Entry 1RYY (X-ray diffraction, 2.80 A resolution); this record covers chains B and D of the 4 polymer chains in the assembly.

# Chain B (and D)
Protein: alpha-amino acid ester hydrolase
From: Acetobacter pasteurianus
Notes: EC 3.1.1.43; fragment: Alpha-amino acid ester hydrolase; chain D of this document is another copy of the same molecule, construct and numbering; everything in this record applies to it too
UniProtKB: Q8VRK8 (Q8VRK8_ACEPA); residues 41-667 here = UniProt positions 41-667
Chain sequence (652 residues; each row starts with the number of its first residue):
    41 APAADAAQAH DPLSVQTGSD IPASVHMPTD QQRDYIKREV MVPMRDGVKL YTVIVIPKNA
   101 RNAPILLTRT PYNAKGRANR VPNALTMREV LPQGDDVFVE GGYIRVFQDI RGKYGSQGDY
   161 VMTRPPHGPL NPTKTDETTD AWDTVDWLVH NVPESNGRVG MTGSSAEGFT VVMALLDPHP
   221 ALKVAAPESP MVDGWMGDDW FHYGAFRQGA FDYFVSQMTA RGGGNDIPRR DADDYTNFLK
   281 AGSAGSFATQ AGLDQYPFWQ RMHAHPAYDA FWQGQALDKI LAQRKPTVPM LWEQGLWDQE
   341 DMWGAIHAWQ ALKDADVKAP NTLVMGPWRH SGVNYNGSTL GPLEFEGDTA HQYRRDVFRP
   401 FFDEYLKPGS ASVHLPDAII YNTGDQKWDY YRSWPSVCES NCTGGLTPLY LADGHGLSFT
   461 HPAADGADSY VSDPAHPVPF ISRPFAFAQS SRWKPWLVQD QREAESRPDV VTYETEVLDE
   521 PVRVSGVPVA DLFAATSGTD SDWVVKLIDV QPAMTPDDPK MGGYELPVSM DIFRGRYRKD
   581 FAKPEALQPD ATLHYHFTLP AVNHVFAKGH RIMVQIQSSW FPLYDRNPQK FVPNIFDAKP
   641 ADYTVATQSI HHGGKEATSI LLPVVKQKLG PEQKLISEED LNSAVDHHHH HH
Disordered / not traced: 41-49, 66-70, 667-692
Construct notes: engineered mutation A206 (Tyr in Q8VRK8); expression tag (668-692)

# Chain B / chain D interface
Residue-residue contacts - 86 pairs, chain B then chain D:
  P52(B) with R301(D)
  L53(B) with Q300(D); R301(D); H305(D), hydrogen bond (backbone-side chain)
  S54(B) with L170(D); R301(D); H305(D), hydrogen bond; F311(D)
  V55(B) with P169(D); L170(D); P172(D)
  Q56(B) with V161(D); P297(D); R301(D)
  T57(B) with D159(D)
  G58(B) with D159(D); V161(D)
  S59(B) with D159(D); Y160(D); P297(D)
  D60(B) with Y160(D), hydrogen bond (backbone-backbone); V161(D); M162(D), hydrogen bond (side chain-backbone); M258(D); P297(D); F298(D); R301(D), salt bridge
  I61(B) with G152(D); Y160(D), hydrophobic; M258(D); T259(D); A260(D); R261(D)
  P62(B) with M258(D); Q295(D)
  S64(B) with Q295(D)
  V65(B) with T259(D); Q295(D); Y296(D)
  Q72(B) with R270(D), hydrogen bond (backbone-side chain)
  N123(B) with P268(D)
  L125(B) with R269(D); R270(D)
  D159(B) with T57(D); G58(D); S59(D)
  Y160(B) with S59(D); D60(D), hydrogen bond (backbone-backbone); I61(D), hydrophobic
  V161(B) with Q56(D); G58(D); D60(D)
  M162(B) with D60(D), hydrogen bond (backbone-side chain)
  P169(B) with V55(D)
  L170(B) with S54(D); V55(D)
  P172(B) with V55(D)
  M258(B) with D60(D); I61(D); P62(D)
  T259(B) with I61(D)
  A260(B) with I61(D)
  N265(B) with P122(D)
  P268(B) with N123(D); L125(D), hydrophobic
  R269(B) with L125(D)
  R270(B) with Q72(D), hydrogen bond (side chain-backbone); L125(D)
  Q295(B) with P62(D); S64(D); V65(D)
  Y296(B) with P62(D), hydrophobic; V65(D)
  P297(B) with Q56(D); S59(D); D60(D)
  F298(B) with D60(D)
  Q300(B) with L53(D)
  R301(B) with P52(D); L53(D); S54(D); Q56(D); D60(D), salt bridge
  H305(B) with L53(D), hydrogen bond (side chain-backbone); S54(D), hydrogen bond
  F311(B) with S54(D)
Interface residues without a listed pair, chain B (47 interface residues in all): R73, P122, T126, E129, G152, T173, R261, Q290, A304
Interface residues without a listed pair, chain D (46 interface residues in all): E129, N171, T173, N265, Q290, A304

# In short
Chain B and chain D form an interface of 47 and 46 residues respectively, with 10 hydrogen bonds and 2 salt
bridges. Polar contacts include D60(B)-R301(D), L53(B)-H305(D) and S54(B)-H305(D).
Chain B and chain D are both alpha-amino acid ester hydrolase (Acetobacter pasteurianus); the structure,
Acetobacter turbidans alpha-amino acid ester hydrolase Y206A mutant, was determined by X-ray diffraction,
deposited together with 2B4K and 2B9V.
